Entry 2QL7 (X-ray diffraction, 2.40 A resolution); this record covers chains B and D of the 7 polymer chains in the assembly.

[Chain B]
Protein: Caspase-7
Organism: Homo sapiens
Notes: EC 3.4.22.60; fragment: P10 subunit
Reference sequence: P55210 (CASP7_HUMAN); residue numbers follow UniProt; this construct covers 207-303
Sequence (97 residues; each row starts with the number of its first residue):
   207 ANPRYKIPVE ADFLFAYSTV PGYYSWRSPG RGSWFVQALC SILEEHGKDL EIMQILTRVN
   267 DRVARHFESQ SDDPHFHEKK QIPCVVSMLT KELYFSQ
Not modelled in the structure: 207-211
Swiss-Prot annotation at these positions:
  - region: V226 to G238 (Loop L3), E274 to I288 (Loop L4)
  - site: Y223 (Involved in allosteric regulation)
  - modified residue: R233 (Microbial infection: ADP-riboxanated arginine), S239 (Phosphoserine)
  - mutagenesis: Y223 (Y223A/F/W/D/E: Does not significantly affect thiol protease catalytic efficiency), Y229 (Y229W: Strongly reduced thiol protease catalytic efficiency), Y230 to S234 (In esCasp-7 V3 mutant; promotes specificity toward alternate peptides with VEID, YVAD, WEHD, LETD or LEHD sequence; when associated with C-276. In esCasp-7 V4 mutant ...), W232 to S234 (In dsCasp-7 mutant; unable to cleave DEVD and VEID peptides; when associated with F-276), R233 (R233A: Abolished ADP-riboxanation by C.violaceum CopC), S239 (S239A: Abolished phosphorylation by PAK2; when associated with A-30 and A-173; S239E: Mimics phosphorylation; leading to inactivate thiol protease activity), Q276 (Q276C: In esCasp-7 V3 mutant; promotes specificity toward alternate peptides with VEID, YVAD, WEHD, LETD or LEHD sequence; when associated with 230-V--V-234; Q276D: In esCasp-7 V4 mutant ...), C290 (C290S: Decreased phosphorylation by PAK2; C290T/N: Does not significantly affect thiol protease catalytic activity)

[Chain D]
Protein: Caspase-7
Organism: Homo sapiens
Notes: EC 3.4.22.60; fragment: P10 subunit
Reference sequence: P55210 (CASP7_HUMAN); residues 507-603 here correspond to UniProt positions 207-303 (UniProt number = residue number - 300)
Sequence (97 residues; each row starts with the number of its first residue):
   507 ANPRYKIPVE ADFLFAYSTV PGYYSWRSPG RGSWFVQALC SILEEHGKDL EIMQILTRVN
   567 DRVARHFESQ SDDPHFHEKK QIPCVVSMLT KELYFSQ
Not modelled in the structure: 507-511
Swiss-Prot annotation at these positions:
  - region: V526 to G538 (Loop L3), E574 to I588 (Loop L4)
  - site: Y523 (Involved in allosteric regulation)
  - modified residue: R533 (Microbial infection: ADP-riboxanated arginine), S539 (Phosphoserine)

[Interface between chain B and chain D]
Contacting residue pairs - 59 pairs, chain B then chain D:
  K212(B) - A570(D)
  K212(B) - E574(D)  salt bridge
  K212(B) - E584(D)  hydrogen bond (side chain-backbone)
  K212(B) - K586(D)  hydrogen bond (backbone-side chain)
  I213(B) - R571(D)
  P214(B) - A570(D)
  P214(B) - K586(D)
  P214(B) - Q587(D)
  P214(B) - I588(D)  hydrophobic
  E216(B) - Y529(D)  hydrogen bond
  E216(B) - I588(D)
  A217(B) - I588(D)  hydrophobic
  V226(B) - M594(D)  hydrophobic
  Y229(B) - E516(D)  hydrogen bond
  M259(B) - M559(D)  hydrophobic
  Q260(B) - E598(D)  hydrogen bond
  T263(B) - L595(D)
  T263(B) - T596(D)
  T263(B) - K597(D)
  N266(B) - S593(D)
  N266(B) - M594(D)
  N266(B) - L595(D)  hydrogen bond (side chain-backbone)
  D267(B) - T596(D)
  D267(B) - K597(D)  salt bridge
  A270(B) - K512(D)
  A270(B) - P514(D)
  R271(B) - T596(D)
  R271(B) - K597(D)
  E274(B) - K512(D)
  E284(B) - K512(D)  hydrogen bond (backbone-side chain)
  K286(B) - K512(D)  hydrogen bond (side chain-backbone)
  K286(B) - P514(D)
  Q287(B) - P514(D)
  I288(B) - E516(D)
  I288(B) - A517(D)  hydrophobic
  I288(B) - M594(D)
  I288(B) - T596(D)
  P289(B) - M594(D)
  C290(B) - V592(D)  hydrophobic
  C290(B) - S593(D)
  V291(B) - V591(D)
  V291(B) - V592(D)
  V291(B) - S593(D)  hydrogen bond (backbone-backbone)
  V292(B) - C590(D)  hydrophobic
  V292(B) - V591(D)
  S293(B) - N566(D)
  S293(B) - V591(D)  hydrogen bond (backbone-backbone)
  M294(B) - V526(D)  hydrophobic
  M294(B) - N566(D)
  M294(B) - I588(D)
  M294(B) - P589(D)
  M294(B) - C590(D)  hydrophobic
  L295(B) - T563(D)
  L295(B) - N566(D)  hydrogen bond (backbone-side chain)
  T296(B) - T563(D)
  T296(B) - D567(D)
  K297(B) - T563(D)
  K297(B) - D567(D)  salt bridge
  E298(B) - Q560(D)  hydrogen bond
Other interface residues (no listed pair), chain D (29 interface residues in all): V515

[Summary]
The chain B/chain D interface involves 29 residues from each chain, with 12 hydrogen bonds and 3 salt bridges.
Polar pairs include K212(B)-E574(D), D267(B)-K597(D) and K297(B)-D567(D). From UniProt: 10 mutagenesis sites
on chain B.
Chain B and chain D are both Caspase-7 (Homo sapiens); the structure, Crystal Structure of Caspase-7 with
inhibitor AC-IEPD-CHO, was determined by X-ray diffraction, deposited together with 2QL5, 2QL9, 2QLB, 2QLF and
2QLJ.
